5MGV - chain A; structure by X-ray diffraction, 2.05 A resolution.

# Chain A
Molecule: Phenylalanine--tRNA ligase, mitochondrial
Source organism: Homo sapiens
Notes: EC 6.1.1.20
UniProt: O95363 (SYFM_HUMAN); residues 11-415 here correspond to UniProt positions 47-451 (UniProt number = residue number + 36)
Chain sequence (405 residues; numbered 11 to 415; the number before each row is that of its first residue):
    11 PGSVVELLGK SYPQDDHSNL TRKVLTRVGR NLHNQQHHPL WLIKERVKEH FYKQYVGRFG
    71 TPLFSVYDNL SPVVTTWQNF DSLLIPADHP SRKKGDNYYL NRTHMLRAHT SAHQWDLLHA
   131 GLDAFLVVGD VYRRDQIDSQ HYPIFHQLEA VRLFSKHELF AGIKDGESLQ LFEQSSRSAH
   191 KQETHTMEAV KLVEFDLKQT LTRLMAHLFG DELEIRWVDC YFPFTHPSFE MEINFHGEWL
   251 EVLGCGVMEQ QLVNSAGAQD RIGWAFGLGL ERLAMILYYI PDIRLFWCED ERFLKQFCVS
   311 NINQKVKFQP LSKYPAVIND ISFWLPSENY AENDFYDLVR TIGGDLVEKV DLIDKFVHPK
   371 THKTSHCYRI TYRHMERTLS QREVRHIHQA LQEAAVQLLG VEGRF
Sequence notes: engineered mutation Tyr289 (Asp325 in O95363)
Curated features (UniProtKB/Swiss-Prot):
  - binding site (substrate): Ser121 to Gln124, Arg143, Gln150 to Tyr152, Gln157 to Glu159, Glu251, Phe276
  - modified residue: Lys166 (N6-acetyllysine)
Reported in the primary citation:
  - disease-associated variants - D289Y, R387Q (1.2- to 1.3-fold), R392C: decreased catalytic activity
  - contacts within the chain: His246-Tyr289
  - disease-associated variants - H99D (40- to 50-fold), R117G (40- to 50-fold): decreased catalytic activity on aminoacylation
  - disease-associated variants - H99D (2.6-fold), R117G (24-fold): decreased catalytic activity on ATP consumption
  - disease-associated variants - H123P, G273S: decreased catalytic activity on tRNA
  - mutagenesis - H99D (2.6-fold), R117G (24-fold): decreased catalytic activity on ATP consumption

# In short
From UniProt: 13 substrate-binding residues. From the paper: D289Y, R387Q and R392C reduce catalytic activity;
contacts within the chain involving His246 and Tyr289; 7 substitutions were tested in all.
Chain A is Phenylalanine--tRNA ligase, mitochondrial (Homo sapiens); the structure, Kinetic and Structural
Changes in HsmtPheRS, Induced by Pathogenic Mutations in Human FARS2, was determined by X-ray diffraction
together with 5MGH, 5MGU and 5MGW from the same study.
